Entry 6HEA (electron microscopy, 7.04 A resolution (low resolution: residue-level contacts below are approximate; hydrogen-bond / salt-bridge calls are withheld)); this record covers chains k and l of the 34 polymer chains in the assembly.

Chain k (and l):
Molecule: Proteasome subunit beta
Source organism: Archaeoglobus fulgidus DSM 4304
Notes: EC 3.4.25.1; chain l of this document is another copy of the same molecule, construct and numbering; everything in this record applies to it too
Reference sequence: Q9P996 (PSB_ARCFU); numbering as in UniProt (aligned over 12-213)
Amino-acid sequence (202 residues; each row starts with the number of its first residue):
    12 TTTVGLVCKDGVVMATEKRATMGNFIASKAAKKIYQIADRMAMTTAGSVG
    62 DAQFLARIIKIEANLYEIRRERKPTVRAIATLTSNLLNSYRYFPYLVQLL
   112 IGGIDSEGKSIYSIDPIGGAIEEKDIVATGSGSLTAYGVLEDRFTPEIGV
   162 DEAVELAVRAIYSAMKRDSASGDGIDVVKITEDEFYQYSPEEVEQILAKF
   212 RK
UniProt features mapped onto this chain:
  - active site: T12 (Nucleophile)

Interface between chain k and chain l:
Pairs across the interface (44; chain k residue first):
  N35(k) with S142(l); S144(l); L145(l)
  F36(k) with D126(l); A139(l); T140(l); G141(l); S144(l)
  I37(k) with A139(l); S144(l); L145(l); Y148(l)
  A38(k) with I132(l)
  S39(k) with E134(l); D136(l); I137(l)
  A41(k) with E133(l); D136(l)
  A42(k) with I132(l)
  K43(k) with E133(l); K135(l)
  V60(k) with D126(l)
  G61(k) with D126(l); I128(l); G129(l); G130(l)
  D62(k) with R102(l); I128(l)
  Q64(k) with D126(l); G130(l); A131(l); I132(l)
  F65(k) with S95(l); N96(l); N99(l); G130(l)
  R68(k) with T92(l); S95(l); G130(l); A131(l)
  F104(k) with R102(l)
  P105(k) with R102(l)
  Y106(k) with N99(l); R102(l)

Summary:
17 residues of chain k face 23 of chain l across their interface. From UniProt: active-site residue T12(k) on
chain k.
Chain k and chain l are both Proteasome subunit beta (Archaeoglobus fulgidus DSM 4304); the structure,
PAN-proteasome in state 3, was determined by electron microscopy (same publication as 6HE5, 6HE7, 6HE8, 6HE9,
6HEC and 6HED).
